1Q1W - chain A; structure by X-ray diffraction, 2.60 A resolution.

Chain A:
Protein: Putidaredoxin reductase
Organism: Pseudomonas putida
Notes: EC 1.18.1.-
UniProtKB: P16640 (CAMA_PSEPU); numbering as in UniProt (aligned over 1-422)
Sequence (431 residues; row label = number of the first residue in the row):
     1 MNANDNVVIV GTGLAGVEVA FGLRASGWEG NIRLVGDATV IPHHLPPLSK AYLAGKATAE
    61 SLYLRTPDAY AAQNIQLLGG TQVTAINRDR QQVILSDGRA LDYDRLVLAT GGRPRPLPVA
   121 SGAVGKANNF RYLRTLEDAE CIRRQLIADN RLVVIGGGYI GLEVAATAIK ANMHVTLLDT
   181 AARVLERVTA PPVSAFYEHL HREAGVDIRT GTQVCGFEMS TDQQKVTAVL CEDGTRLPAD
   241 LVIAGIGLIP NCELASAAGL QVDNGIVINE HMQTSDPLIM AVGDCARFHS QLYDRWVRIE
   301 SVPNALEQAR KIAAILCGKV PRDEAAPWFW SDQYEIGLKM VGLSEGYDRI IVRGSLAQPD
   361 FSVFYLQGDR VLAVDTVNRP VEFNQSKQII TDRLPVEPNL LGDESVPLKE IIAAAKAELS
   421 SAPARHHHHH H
Not modelled in the structure: 1, 424-431
Sequence notes: cloning artifact (423-425); expression tag (426-431)
Ligand contacts: FAD (flavin-adenine dinucleotide): Val10, Gly11, Thr12, Gly13, Leu14, Ala15, Val35, Gly36, Asp37, Ala38, Leu45, Pro46, Leu48, Ser49, Lys50, Thr81, Gln82, Val83, Ala109, Thr110, Gly111, Gly112, Leu133, Arg134, Ile160, Glu163, Asn251, Leu254, Gly283, Asp284, Glu300, Ser301, Val302, Pro303, Ala305, Phe329, Trp330
Swiss-Prot annotation at these positions:
  - binding site (FAD): Ala15, Asp37, Lys50, Val83, Arg134, Asp284, Val302
  - binding site (NAD(+)): Gly156 to Ala165

In short:
Bound to chain A: flavin-adenine dinucleotide. UniProt lists 7 FAD-binding residues and 10 NAD+-binding
residues.
Chain A is Putidaredoxin reductase (Pseudomonas putida); the structure, Crystal Structure of Putidaredoxin
Reductase from Pseudomonas putida, was determined by X-ray diffraction together with 1Q1R from the same study.
